1XH3 - chains A and B of the 3 polymer chains in the assembly; structure by X-ray diffraction, 1.48 A resolution.

# Chain A
Name: HLA class I histocompatibility antigen, B-35 alpha chain
Source organism: Homo sapiens
UniProtKB: P30685 (1B35_HUMAN); residues 1-276 here correspond to UniProt positions 25-300 (UniProt number = residue number + 24)
Sequence (276 residues; each row starts with the number of its first residue):
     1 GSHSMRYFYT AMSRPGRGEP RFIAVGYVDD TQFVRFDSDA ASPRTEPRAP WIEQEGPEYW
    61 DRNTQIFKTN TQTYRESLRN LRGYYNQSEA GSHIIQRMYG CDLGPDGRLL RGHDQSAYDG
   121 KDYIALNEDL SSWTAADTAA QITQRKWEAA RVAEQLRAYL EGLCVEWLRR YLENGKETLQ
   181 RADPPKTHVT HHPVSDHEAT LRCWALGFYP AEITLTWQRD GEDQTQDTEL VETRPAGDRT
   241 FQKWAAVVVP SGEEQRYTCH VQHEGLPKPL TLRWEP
Cystine bridges: C101-C164, C203-C259

# Chain B
Name: Beta-2-microglobulin
Source organism: Homo sapiens
UniProtKB: P61769 (B2MG_HUMAN); residues 1-99 here correspond to UniProt positions 21-119 (UniProt number = residue number + 20)
Sequence (99 residues; each row starts with the number of its first residue):
     1 IQRTPKIQVY SRHPAENGKS NFLNCYVSGF HPSDIEVDLL KNGERIEKVE HSDLSFSKDW
    61 SFYLLYYTEF TPTEKDEYAC RVNHVTLSQP KIVKWDRDM
Cystine bridges: C25-C80
Swiss-Prot annotation at these positions:
  - modified residue: Q2 (Pyrrolidone carboxylic acid)
  - glycosylation: I1 (N-linked (Glc) (glycation) isoleucine), K19 (N-linked (Glc) (glycation) lysine), K41 (N-linked (Glc) (glycation) lysine), K48 (N-linked (Glc) (glycation) lysine), K58 (N-linked (Glc) (glycation) lysine), K91 (N-linked (Glc) (glycation) lysine), K94 (N-linked (Glc) (glycation) lysine)

# How chain A and chain B interact
Pairs across the interface - 59 pairs, chain A then chain B:
  F8(A) - S55(B)
  F8(A) - F56(B)  hydrophobic
  Y9(A) - F56(B)
  T10(A) - F56(B)
  T10(A) - F62(B)
  M12(A) - S33(B)
  M12(A) - D34(B)
  R17(A) - D34(B)  salt bridge
  V25(A) - D53(B)
  V25(A) - L54(B)
  V25(A) - S55(B)
  Y27(A) - S55(B)
  Y27(A) - Y63(B)  hydrogen bond
  Q32(A) - D53(B)  hydrogen bond
  R35(A) - D53(B)  salt bridge
  R48(A) - D53(B)  salt bridge
  I94(A) - P32(B)  hydrophobic
  I94(A) - S33(B)
  Q96(A) - H31(B)
  Q96(A) - F56(B)
  Q96(A) - W60(B)  hydrogen bond (side chain-backbone)
  Q96(A) - F62(B)
  R97(A) - F56(B)
  M98(A) - F56(B)  hydrophobic
  M98(A) - K58(B)
  M98(A) - W60(B)  hydrophobic
  Q115(A) - W60(B)
  S116(A) - W60(B)
  A117(A) - W60(B)  hydrophobic
  D119(A) - H31(B)
  G120(A) - R3(B)  hydrogen bond (backbone-side chain)
  G120(A) - H31(B)  hydrogen bond (backbone-side chain)
  G120(A) - W60(B)
  D122(A) - W60(B)  hydrogen bond
  H192(A) - D98(B)  salt bridge
  R202(A) - D98(B)  hydrogen bond (side chain-backbone)
  R202(A) - M99(B)  hydrogen bond
  W204(A) - D98(B)
  W204(A) - M99(B)
  V231(A) - Q8(B)
  E232(A) - K6(B)
  E232(A) - Q8(B)  hydrogen bond (backbone-side chain)
  E232(A) - S28(B)  hydrogen bond
  T233(A) - Y26(B)
  R234(A) - Q8(B)  hydrogen bond
  R234(A) - Y10(B)
  R234(A) - M99(B)  hydrogen bond (side chain-backbone)
  P235(A) - Y10(B)  hydrogen bond (backbone-side chain)
  P235(A) - N24(B)
  P235(A) - Y26(B)
  P235(A) - L65(B)  hydrophobic
  A236(A) - R12(B)  hydrogen bond (backbone-side chain)
  A236(A) - N24(B)  hydrogen bond (backbone-side chain)
  G237(A) - R12(B)  hydrogen bond (backbone-side chain)
  D238(A) - R12(B)
  Q242(A) - Y10(B)
  Q242(A) - S11(B)  hydrogen bond (side chain-backbone)
  Q242(A) - R12(B)  hydrogen bond (side chain-backbone)
  W244(A) - M99(B)  hydrogen bond (side chain-backbone)
Other interface residues (no listed pair), chain A (34 interface residues in all): I23
Other interface residues (no listed pair), chain B (28 interface residues in all): I1, H13, S57, D59

# In short
34 residues of chain A and 28 residues of chain B are in contact; the contacts include 19 hydrogen bonds and 4
salt bridges. Polar pairs include R17(A)-D34(B), R35(A)-D53(B) and R48(A)-D53(B).
Here chain A is HLA class I histocompatibility antigen, B-35 alpha chain and chain B is Beta-2-microglobulin,
both from Homo sapiens. Entry 1XH3 (Conformational Restraints and Flexibility of 14-Meric Peptides in Complex
with HLA-B*3501) was determined by X-ray diffraction.
